PDB entry 8FTU | X-ray diffraction, 5.73 A resolution (low resolution: residue-level contacts below are approximate; hydrogen-bond / salt-bridge calls are withheld) | chains A and B of the 3 polymer chains in the assembly

# Chain A
Protein: Protein transport protein SEC39
Source organism: Kluyveromyces lactis NRRL Y-1140
UniProt: Q6CWC7 (Q6CWC7_KLULA); numbering as in UniProt (aligned over 1-672)
Sequence (699 residues; numbered -26 to 672; the number before each row is that of its first residue; numbers below 1 keep their minus sign (Met-26 is residue -26)):
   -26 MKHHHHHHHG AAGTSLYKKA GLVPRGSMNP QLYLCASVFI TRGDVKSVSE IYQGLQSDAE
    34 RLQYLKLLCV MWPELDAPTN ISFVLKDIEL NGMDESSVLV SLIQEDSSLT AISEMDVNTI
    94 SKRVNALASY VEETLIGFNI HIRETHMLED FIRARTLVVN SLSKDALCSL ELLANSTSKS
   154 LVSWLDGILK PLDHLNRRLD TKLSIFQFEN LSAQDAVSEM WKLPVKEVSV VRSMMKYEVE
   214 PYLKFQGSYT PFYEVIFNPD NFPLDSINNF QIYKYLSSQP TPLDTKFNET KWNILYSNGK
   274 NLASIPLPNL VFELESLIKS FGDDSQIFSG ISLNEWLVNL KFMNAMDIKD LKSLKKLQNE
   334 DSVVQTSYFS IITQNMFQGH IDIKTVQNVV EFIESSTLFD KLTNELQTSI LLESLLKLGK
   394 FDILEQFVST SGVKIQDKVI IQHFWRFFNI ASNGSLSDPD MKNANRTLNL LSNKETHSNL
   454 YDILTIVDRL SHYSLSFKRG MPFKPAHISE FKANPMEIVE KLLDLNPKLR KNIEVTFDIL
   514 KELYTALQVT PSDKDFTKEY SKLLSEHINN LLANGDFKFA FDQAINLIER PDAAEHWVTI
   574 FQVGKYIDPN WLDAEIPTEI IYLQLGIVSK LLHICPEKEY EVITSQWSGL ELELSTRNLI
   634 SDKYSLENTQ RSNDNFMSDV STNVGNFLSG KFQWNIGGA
Not modelled in the structure: -26 to 0, 278-279, 367-375, 639-672
Construct notes: expression tag (-26 to 0)

# Chain B
Protein: Vesicle transport protein USE1
Source organism: Kluyveromyces lactis NRRL Y-1140
UniProt: Q6CL08 (Q6CL08_KLULA); residues 4-113 here correspond to UniProt positions 1-110 (UniProt number = residue number - 3)
Sequence (113 residues; numbered 1 to 113; the number before each row is that of its first residue):
     1 MGSMTTDLDT LSDQLRKNYY RDLSLFQDDE DPFYHYLIST KLATNLNTVR KLAIKDNLDD
    61 PSSDAIDRYQ KNFSRLEESV SSISFSKASK LQQKYDAYQE SQKKRRYSVD FDA
Not modelled in the structure: 1-8, 27-30, 104-113
Construct notes: expression tag (1-3)

# How chain A and chain B interact
Residue-residue contacts - 28 pairs, chain A then chain B:
  Ser10(A) with Phe33(B); Leu37(B)
  Val11(A) with Phe33(B); Leu37(B)
  Thr14(A) with Leu37(B); Thr40(B); Lys41(B); Thr44(B)
  Arg15(A) with Tyr36(B); Thr40(B)
  Val43(A) with Lys41(B)
  Pro46(A) with Thr44(B); Asn45(B)
  Glu47(A) with Asn45(B)
  Leu48(A) with Asn45(B); Thr48(B); Val49(B)
  Thr83(A) with Tyr95(B)
  Ala84(A) with Leu91(B); Tyr95(B)
  Ile85(A) with Phe33(B)
  Glu87(A) with Tyr95(B); Tyr98(B); Gln99(B)
  Met88(A) with Tyr98(B)
  Arg96(A) with Asp31(B)
  Leu135(A) with Asn18(B)
  Lys175(A) with Thr10(B)
Interface residues without a listed pair, chain A (21 interface residues in all): Leu7, Met44, Trp45, Asp49, Asp89
Interface residues without a listed pair, chain B (18 interface residues in all): Leu15, Gln92

# Summary
Chain A and chain B form an interface of 21 and 18 residues respectively.
Here chain A is Protein transport protein SEC39 and chain B is Vesicle transport protein USE1, both from
Kluyveromyces lactis NRRL Y-1140. Entry 8FTU (Crystal structure of the SNARE Use1 bound to Dsl1 complex
subunits Sec39 and Dsl1, Revised Use1 ...) was determined by X-ray diffraction (same publication as 8EKI).
